7ZF2 - chains A and B of the 6 polymer chains in the assembly; structure by electron microscopy, 3.86 A resolution.

== Chain A (and B) ==
Molecule: DNA-directed RNA polymerase subunit alpha
From: Mycobacterium tuberculosis
Notes: EC 2.7.7.6; chain B of this document is another copy of the same molecule, construct and numbering; everything in this record applies to it too
Reference sequence: P9WGZ0 (RPOA_MYCTO); residue numbers follow UniProt; this construct covers 1-347
Sequence (347 residues; numbered 1 to 347; the number before each row is that of its first residue):
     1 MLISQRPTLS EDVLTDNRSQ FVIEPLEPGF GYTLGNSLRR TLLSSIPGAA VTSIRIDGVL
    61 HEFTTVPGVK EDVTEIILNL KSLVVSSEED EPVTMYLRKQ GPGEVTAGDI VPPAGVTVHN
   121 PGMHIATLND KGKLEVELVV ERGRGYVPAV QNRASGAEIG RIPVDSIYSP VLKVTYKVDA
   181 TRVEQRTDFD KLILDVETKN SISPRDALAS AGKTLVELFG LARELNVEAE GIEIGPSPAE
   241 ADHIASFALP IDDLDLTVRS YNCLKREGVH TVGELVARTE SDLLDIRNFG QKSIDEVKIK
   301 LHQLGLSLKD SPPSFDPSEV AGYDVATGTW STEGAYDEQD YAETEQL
Unresolved in the structure: 1-2, 227-347 (chain B: 236-347)

== Chain A / chain B interface ==
Residue-residue contacts (52):
  Ile3(A) with Asp90(B); Arg142(B), hydrogen bond (backbone-backbone); Gly143(B)
  Gln5(A) with Asp90(B), hydrogen bond; Arg144(B), hydrogen bond
  Thr8(A) with Leu221(B)
  Leu9(A) with Leu221(B), hydrophobic
  Ser10(A) with Leu221(B)
  Glu27(A) with Arg144(B)
  Gly29(A) with Arg40(B), hydrogen bond (backbone-side chain)
  Phe30(A) with Arg40(B); Thr41(B); Leu218(B), hydrophobic
  Leu34(A) with Leu218(B), hydrophobic; Phe219(B), hydrophobic
  Ser37(A) with Thr33(B), hydrogen bond (side chain-backbone); Ser37(B)
  Arg40(A) with Gly29(B), hydrogen bond (side chain-backbone); Tyr32(B); Thr33(B), hydrogen bond
  Thr41(A) with Phe30(B)
  Arg144(A) with Ile232(B)
  Glu184(A) with Val150(B)
  Arg205(A) with Leu225(B)
  Leu208(A) with Ala222(B), hydrophobic
  Ala209(A) with Ala222(B); Asn226(B)
  Ser210(A) with Gly231(B)
  Lys213(A) with Glu230(B); Gly231(B); Glu233(B), salt bridge
  Thr214(A) with Gly231(B); Ile232(B)
  Leu215(A) with Phe219(B), hydrophobic
  Val216(A) with Val216(B), hydrophobic; Phe219(B), hydrophobic; Gly220(B); Arg223(B)
  Glu217(A) with Ile232(B); Glu233(B); Ile234(B)
  Leu218(A) with Leu26(B), hydrophobic; Leu34(B), hydrophobic
  Phe219(A) with Leu34(B), hydrophobic; Ser37(B); Leu215(B), hydrophobic; Phe219(B), hydrophobic
  Leu221(A) with Thr8(B)
  Arg223(A) with Lys213(B); Val216(B); Glu217(B), salt bridge
  Leu225(A) with Ala209(B), hydrophobic
Also at the interface, not in a pair above, chain A (42 interface residues in all): Ser4, Phe21, Ile23, Leu26, Thr33, Leu38, Ser45, Pro47, Arg142, Arg186, Asp206, Gly212, Ala222, Asn226
Also at the interface, not in a pair above, chain B (42 interface residues in all): Ser10, Asn36, Leu38, Ser44, Glu141, Arg153, Arg205, Gly212, Ala229

== In short ==
Chain A and chain B each contribute 42 residues to their interface; the contacts include 7 hydrogen bonds and
2 salt bridges. Among the polar pairs are Lys213(A)-Glu233(B), Arg223(A)-Glu217(B) and Gln5(A)-Asp90(B).
Chain A and chain B are both DNA-directed RNA polymerase subunit alpha (Mycobacterium tuberculosis); the
structure, Protomeric substructure from an octameric assembly of M. tuberculosis RNA polymerase in complex
with sigma-b initiation ..., was determined by electron microscopy together with 7Z8Q, 7Q4U, 7Q59 and 7PP4
from the same study.
